5D4S - chains B and T of the 4 polymer chains in the assembly; structure by X-ray diffraction, 1.97 A resolution.

# Chain B
Molecule: Arabinose metabolism transcriptional repressor
Source organism: Bacillus subtilis (strain 168)
UniProtKB: P96711 (ARAR_BACSU); residues 1-68 here = UniProt positions 1-68
Sequence (88 residues; row label = number of the first residue in the row; numbers below 1 keep their minus sign (Met-19 is residue -19)):
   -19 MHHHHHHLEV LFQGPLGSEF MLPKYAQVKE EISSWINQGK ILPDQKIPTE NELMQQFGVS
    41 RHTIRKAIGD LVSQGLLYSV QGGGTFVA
Unresolved in the structure: -19 to -16, -3
Differences from the reference sequence: expression tag (-19 to 0)
UniProt features mapped onto this chain:
  - DNA-binding region: Glu30 to Gly49 (H-T-H motif)

# Chain T
Molecule: 21-nt DNA strand
Sequence (21 nucleotides; numbered 1 to 21; the number before each row is that of its first residue):
     1 TAATATTTGT ACGTATGTAT T

# Interface between chain B and chain T
Residue-residue contacts - 20 pairs, chain B then chain T:
  Thr29(B) with DT7(T), phosphate contact; DT8(T), phosphate contact
  Glu30(B) with DT8(T), hydrogen bond to the phosphate; DG9(T), phosphate contact
  Arg41(B) with DT8(T), base contact; DG9(T), hydrogen bond to the base; DT10(T), base contact
  Arg45(B) with DT8(T), sugar contact; DG9(T), salt bridge to the phosphate; DT10(T), base contact
  Ser59(B) with DT8(T), phosphate contact; DG9(T), phosphate contact
  Val60(B) with DT8(T), sugar contact
  Gln61(B) with DT8(T), base contact; DG9(T), sugar contact
  Gly62(B) with DT7(T), hydrogen bond to the base; DT8(T), hydrogen bond to the sugar
  Gly64(B) with DT7(T), phosphate contact; DT8(T), sugar contact
  Thr65(B) with DT8(T), phosphate contact
Also at the interface, not in a pair above, chain B (13 interface residues in all): Pro28, Asn31, Gly63
Also at the interface, not in a pair above, chain T (5 interface residues in all): DT6

# In short
13 residues of chain B face 5 of chain T across their interface, with 4 hydrogen bonds and 1 salt bridge.
Polar pairs include Arg41(B)-DG9(T), Gly62(B)-DT7(T) and Gly62(B)-DT8(T).
Here chain B is Arabinose metabolism transcriptional repressor (Bacillus subtilis (strain 168)) and chain T is
a 21-nt DNA strand. Entry 5D4S (Crystal Structure of AraR(DBD) in complex with operator ORX1) was determined
by X-ray diffraction together with 5D4R from the same study.
